Entry 1DHN (X-ray diffraction, 1.65 A resolution); this record covers chain A.

== Chain A ==
Molecule: 7,8-dihydroneopterin aldolase
Organism: Staphylococcus aureus
UniProt: P56740 (FOLB_STAAU); residue numbers follow UniProt; this construct covers 1-121
Amino-acid sequence (121 residues; each row starts with the number of its first residue):
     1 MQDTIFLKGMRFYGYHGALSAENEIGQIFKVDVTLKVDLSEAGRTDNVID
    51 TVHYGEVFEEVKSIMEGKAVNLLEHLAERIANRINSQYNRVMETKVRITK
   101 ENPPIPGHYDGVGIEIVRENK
Curated features (UniProtKB/Swiss-Prot):
  - active site: Lys-100 (Proton donor/acceptor)
  - binding site (substrate): Glu-22, Tyr-54, Leu-73, Glu-74

== Summary ==
UniProt lists active-site residue Lys-100 and 4 substrate-binding residues.
Chain A is 7,8-dihydroneopterin aldolase (Staphylococcus aureus); the structure, 1.65 angstrom resolution
structure of 7,8-dihydroneopterin aldolase from staphylococcus aureus, was determined by X-ray diffraction
together with 2DHN from the same study.
